8SXE - chains B and C of the 6 polymer chains in the assembly; structure by electron microscopy, 3.55 A resolution.

Chain B:
Molecule: Probable carboxyl-terminal protease
Source organism: Pseudomonas aeruginosa
UniProt: Q9HU50 (Q9HU50_PSEAE); residues 38-436 here = UniProt positions 38-436
Chain sequence (403 residues; each row starts with the number of its first residue):
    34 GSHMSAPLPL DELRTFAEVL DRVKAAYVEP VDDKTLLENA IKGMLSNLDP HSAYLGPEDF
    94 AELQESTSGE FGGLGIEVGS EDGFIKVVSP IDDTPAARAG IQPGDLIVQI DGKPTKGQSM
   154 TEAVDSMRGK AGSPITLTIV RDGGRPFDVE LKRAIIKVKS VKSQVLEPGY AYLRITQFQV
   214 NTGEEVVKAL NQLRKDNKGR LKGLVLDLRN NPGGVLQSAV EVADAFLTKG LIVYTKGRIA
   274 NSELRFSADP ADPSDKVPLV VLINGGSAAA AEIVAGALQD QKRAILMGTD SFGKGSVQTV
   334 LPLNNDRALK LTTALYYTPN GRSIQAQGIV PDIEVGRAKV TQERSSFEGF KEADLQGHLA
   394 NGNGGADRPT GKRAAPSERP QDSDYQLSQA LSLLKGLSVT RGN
Unresolved in the structure: 34-37, 374-411
Construct notes: expression tag (34-37); engineered mutation Ala302 (Ser in Q9HU50)
Reported in the primary citation:
  - mutagenesis - L46A, A50V: unchanged catalytic activity on PA1198
  - mutagenesis - L46K, A50K: abolished catalytic activity on PA1198
  - catalytic residues: Lys327
  - catalytic residues: His84 (proposed by the authors, not directly observed)
  - mutagenesis - S302A, K327A: abolished catalytic activity
  - mutagenesis - H84A, Q331A: decreased catalytic activity
  - binding site for unidentified peptide: Pro245 to Leu249, Val330, Gln331 to Val333
  - mutagenesis - G246M, F325A: decreased catalytic activity on PA1198
  - mutagenesis - S302A (0.76 +/- 0.16 uM): unchanged binding to TPR repeat-containing protein PA4667 (chain C)
  - catalytic residues: Gln331 (citing earlier work)

Chain C:
Molecule: TPR repeat-containing protein PA4667
Source organism: Pseudomonas aeruginosa
UniProt: P42810 (Y4667_PSEAE); residues 32-575 here correspond to UniProt positions 47-590 (UniProt number = residue number + 15)
Chain sequence (545 residues; each row starts with the number of its first residue):
    31 MEDTAVETKA KPEKYGSFSE DSLYSLLVAE LAGQRNRFDI ALSNYVVQAQ KTRDPGVSER
    91 AFRIAEYLGA DQEALDTSLL WARSAPDNLD AQRAAAIQLA RAGRYEESMV YMEKVLNGQG
   151 DTHFDFLALS AAETDPDTRA GLLQSFDHLL KKYPNNGQLL FGKALLLQQD GRPDEALTLL
   211 EDNSASRHEV APLLLRSRLL QSMKRSDEAL PLLKAGIKEH PDDKRVRLAY ARLLVEQNRL
   271 DDAKAEFAGL VQQFPDDDDL RFSLALVCLE AQAWDEARIY LEELVERDSH VDAAHFNLGR
   331 LAEEQKDTAR ALDEYAQVGP GNDFLPAQLR QTDVLLKAGR VDEAAQRLDK ARSEQPDYAI
   391 QLYLIEAEAL SNNDQQEKAW QAIQEGLKQY PEDLNLLYTR SMLAEKRNDL AQMEKDLRFV
   451 IAREPDNAMA LNALGYTLAD RTTRYGEARE LILKAHKLNP DDPAILDSMG WINYRQGKLA
   511 DAERYLRQAL QRYPDHEVAA HLGEVLWAQG RQGDARAIWR EYLDKQPDSD VLRRTIKRLT
   571 GAETP
Unresolved in the structure: 31-43, 184-575
Construct notes: initiating methionine (31)
Reported in the primary citation:
  - mutagenesis - L57A, V87A: unchanged catalytic activity
  - mutagenesis - L57K, V87K: abolished catalytic activity

Interface between chain B and chain C:
Residue-residue contacts (34; chain B residue first):
  Ala39(B) with Lys44(C); Tyr45(C); Gly46(C); Asp84(C)
  Pro40(B) with Lys44(C); Tyr45(C); Gly46(C), hydrogen bond (backbone-backbone); Asp84(C)
  Leu41(B) with Ser47(C); Phe48(C), hydrophobic; Thr82(C); Asp84(C), hydrogen bond (backbone-side chain); Val87(C), hydrophobic
  Pro42(B) with Gly46(C); Phe48(C), hydrophobic
  Leu43(B) with Phe48(C); Leu56(C), hydrophobic; Gly86(C); Val87(C), hydrophobic
  Leu46(B) with Phe48(C), hydrophobic; Leu53(C), hydrophobic; Leu56(C), hydrophobic
  Arg47(B) with Glu60(C), salt bridge; Arg90(C)
  Phe49(B) with Leu57(C), hydrophobic
  Ala50(B) with Glu60(C); Gln64(C)
  Glu51(B) with Gln64(C), hydrogen bond (backbone-side chain)
  Asp54(B) with Leu61(C); Gln64(C), hydrogen bond; Arg65(C), salt bridge
  Lys57(B) with Arg65(C)
  Asp66(B) with Leu61(C); Arg65(C), salt bridge
Interface residues without a listed pair, chain B (14 interface residues in all): Leu53
Interface residues without a listed pair, chain C (18 interface residues in all): Tyr75
Interface features reported in the paper:
  - residue pairs: Pro40(B)-Gly46(C) (hydrogen bond)
  - interface residues, chain B: Leu43(B), Leu46(B), Phe49(B), Leu53(B)
  - hot spots on chain B (mutagenesis) - L46K, A50K: abolished binding to TPR repeat-containing protein PA4667 (chain C)
  - interface residues, chain C: Phe48(C), Leu53(C), Leu56(C), Leu57(C), Leu61(C), Val87(C)
  - hot spots on chain C (mutagenesis) - L57K: abolished binding to Probable carboxyl-terminal protease (chain B)

Overview:
The interface between chain B and chain C involves 14 residues on one side and 18 on the other, with 4
hydrogen bonds and 3 salt bridges. Among the polar pairs are Arg47(B)-Glu60(C), Asp54(B)-Arg65(C) and
Asp66(B)-Arg65(C). The paper describes a hydrogen bond between Pro40(B) and Gly46(C). From the paper:
catalytic residues Lys327(B), His84(B) and Gln331(B); L46K and A50K of chain B abolish catalytic activity on
PA1198; 14 substitutions were tested in all.
Chain B is Probable carboxyl-terminal protease and chain C is TPR repeat-containing protein PA4667, both from
Pseudomonas aeruginosa; the structure, Structure of the C-terminal protease CtpA-LbcA complex of Pseudomonas
aeruginosa, was determined by electron microscopy (same publication as 8SXF, 8SXG and 8SXH).
